PDB entry 5D4R | X-ray diffraction, 2.07 A resolution | chains A and T of the 4 polymer chains in the assembly

[Chain A]
Protein: Arabinose metabolism transcriptional repressor
From: Bacillus subtilis (strain 168)
Reference sequence: P96711 (ARAR_BACSU); residue numbers follow UniProt; this construct covers 1-68
Amino-acid sequence (88 residues; row label = number of the first residue in the row; numbers below 1 keep their minus sign (Met-19 is residue -19)):
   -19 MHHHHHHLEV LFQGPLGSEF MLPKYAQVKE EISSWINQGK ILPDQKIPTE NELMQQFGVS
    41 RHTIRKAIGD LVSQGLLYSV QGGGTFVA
Unresolved in the structure: -19 to -14
Sequence notes: expression tag (-19 to 0)
Swiss-Prot annotation at these positions:
  - DNA-binding region: Glu30 to Gly49 (H-T-H motif)

[Chain T]
Molecule: 21-nt DNA strand
Sequence (21 nucleotides; numbered 1 to 21; the number before each row is that of its first residue):
     1 TATAATTAGT ACGTACAAAT A

[Chain A / chain T interface]
Residue-residue contacts (21):
  Pro3(A) with DT10(T), phosphate contact; DA11(T), phosphate contact
  Lys4(A) with DA11(T), hydrogen bond to the phosphate; DC12(T), phosphate contact
  Tyr5(A) with DT10(T), hydrogen bond to the phosphate; DA11(T), hydrogen bond to the phosphate
  Val39(A) with DC12(T), phosphate contact
  Ser40(A) with DC12(T), hydrogen bond to the phosphate; DG13(T), phosphate contact
  His42(A) with DA11(T), base contact; DC12(T), hydrogen bond to the base
  Thr43(A) with DA11(T), sugar contact; DC12(T), hydrogen bond to the phosphate
  Val60(A) with DT20(T), sugar contact
  Gln61(A) with DA18(T), hydrogen bond to the sugar; DA19(T), sugar contact; DT20(T), sugar contact
  Gly62(A) with DA19(T), base contact; DT20(T), sugar contact; DA21(T), sugar contact
  Gly63(A) with DT20(T), phosphate contact
Other interface residues (no listed pair), chain A (14 interface residues in all): Gly38, Arg41, Lys46
Other interface residues (no listed pair), chain T (10 interface residues in all): DA15, DA17

[Overview]
14 residues of chain A and 10 residues of chain T are in contact, with 7 hydrogen bonds. Polar pairs include
His42(A)-DC12(T), Gln61(A)-DA18(T) and Lys4(A)-DA11(T).
Here chain A is Arabinose metabolism transcriptional repressor (Bacillus subtilis (strain 168)) and chain T is
a 21-nt DNA strand. Entry 5D4R (Crystal Structure of AraR(DBD) in complex with operator ORE1) was determined
by X-ray diffraction, deposited together with 5D4S.
